8T32 - chains A and B; structure by X-ray diffraction, 2.05 A resolution.

# Chain A
Protein: Gamma-aminobutyric acid receptor-associated protein
Organism: Homo sapiens
UniProtKB: O95166 (GBRAP_HUMAN); residues 1-117 here = UniProt positions 1-117
Sequence (119 residues; row label = number of the first residue in the row; numbers below 1 keep their minus sign (Gly-1 is residue -1)):
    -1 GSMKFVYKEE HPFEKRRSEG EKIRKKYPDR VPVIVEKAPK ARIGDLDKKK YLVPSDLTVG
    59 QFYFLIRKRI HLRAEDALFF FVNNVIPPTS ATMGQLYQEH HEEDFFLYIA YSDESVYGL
Disordered / not traced: -1 to 1, 116-117
Modified / non-standard residues: Lys48 (N(6)-acetyllysine; ALY)
Differences from the reference sequence: expression tag (-1 to 0)
Curated features (UniProtKB/Swiss-Prot):
  - region: Met1 to Arg22 (Interaction with beta-tubulin), Ala36 to Ile68 (Interaction with GABRG2), Lys48 to Leu50 (Interaction with LIR (LC3 nteracting Region) motif of ATG3)
  - site: Glu17 (Interaction with LIR (LC3 nteracting Region) motif of ATG3), Arg28 (Interaction with LIR (LC3 nteracting Region) motif of ATG3), Gly116, Leu117 (Cleavage)
  - lipidation: Gly116 (Phosphatidylethanolamine amidated glycine)
  - mutagenesis: Lys24 (K24Q: No effect on WDFY3-binding. Impaired WDFY3-binding, but no effect on SQSTM1-binding; when associated with H-25 and H-54), Tyr25 (Y25H: No effect on WDFY3-binding. Impaired WDFY3-binding, but no effect on SQSTM1-binding; when associated with Q-24 and H-54), Tyr49 to Leu50 (Inhibits interaction with TECPR2), Asp54 (D54H: No effect on WDFY3-binding. Impaired WDFY3-binding, but no effect on SQSTM1-binding; when associated with Q-24 and H-25), Arg67 (R67A: No effect on interaction with TECPR2), Gly116 (G116A: Impairs localization at the autophagosomal membrane)

# Chain B
Protein: LIR of DOR
Organism: Homo sapiens
Sequence (14 residues; each row starts with the number of its first residue):
    29 GSEVDGWLII DLPD
Disordered / not traced: 29, 42

# How chain A and chain B interact
Pairs across the interface (30):
  Glu17(A) with Asp33(B); Trp35(B), hydrogen bond
  Ile21(A) with Trp35(B)
  Tyr25(A) with Val32(B)
  Arg28(A) with Ile37(B); Ile38(B), hydrogen bond (side chain-backbone); Asp39(B), salt bridge
  Pro30(A) with Trp35(B), hydrophobic
  Val31(A) with Trp35(B)
  Ile32(A) with Trp35(B), hydrophobic
  Lys46(A) with Glu31(B), salt bridge; Leu36(B)
  Lys48(A) with Asp33(B); Gly34(B); Trp35(B); Leu36(B), hydrogen bond (backbone-backbone)
  Tyr49(A) with Trp35(B); Leu36(B); Ile38(B), hydrophobic
  Leu50(A) with Trp35(B), hydrophobic; Leu36(B), hydrogen bond (backbone-backbone); Ile37(B); Ile38(B), hydrogen bond (backbone-backbone)
  Pro52(A) with Ile38(B); Leu40(B), hydrophobic
  Leu55(A) with Leu40(B), hydrophobic; Pro41(B)
  Gln59(A) with Pro41(B)
  Leu63(A) with Ile38(B), hydrophobic
  Phe104(A) with Trp35(B), hydrophobic
Also at the interface, not in a pair above, chain A (19 interface residues in all): Tyr5, Val51, Asp54

# Overview
Chain A and chain B form an interface of 19 and 11 residues respectively, with 5 hydrogen bonds and 2 salt
bridges. Among the polar pairs are Arg28(A)-Asp39(B), Lys46(A)-Glu31(B) and Glu17(A)-Trp35(B). UniProt lists 7
mutagenesis sites on chain A.
Here chain A is Gamma-aminobutyric acid receptor-associated protein and chain B is LIR of DOR, both from Homo
sapiens. Entry 8T32 (Crystal structure of K48 acetylated GABARAP in complex with the LIR of TP53INP2/DOR) was
determined by X-ray diffraction (same publication as 8T31 and 8T33).
